PDB entry 7O1K | X-ray diffraction, 2.86 A resolution | chains A and C of the 4 polymer chains in the assembly

Chain A:
Molecule: 3-hydroxyacyl-CoA dehydrogenase
From: Mycobacterium tuberculosis H37Rv
Notes: EC 1.1.1.35
UniProt: O53872 (O53872_MYCTU); numbering as in UniProt (aligned over 1-720)
Sequence (736 residues; row label = number of the first residue in the row; numbers below 1 keep their minus sign (Met-15 is residue -15)):
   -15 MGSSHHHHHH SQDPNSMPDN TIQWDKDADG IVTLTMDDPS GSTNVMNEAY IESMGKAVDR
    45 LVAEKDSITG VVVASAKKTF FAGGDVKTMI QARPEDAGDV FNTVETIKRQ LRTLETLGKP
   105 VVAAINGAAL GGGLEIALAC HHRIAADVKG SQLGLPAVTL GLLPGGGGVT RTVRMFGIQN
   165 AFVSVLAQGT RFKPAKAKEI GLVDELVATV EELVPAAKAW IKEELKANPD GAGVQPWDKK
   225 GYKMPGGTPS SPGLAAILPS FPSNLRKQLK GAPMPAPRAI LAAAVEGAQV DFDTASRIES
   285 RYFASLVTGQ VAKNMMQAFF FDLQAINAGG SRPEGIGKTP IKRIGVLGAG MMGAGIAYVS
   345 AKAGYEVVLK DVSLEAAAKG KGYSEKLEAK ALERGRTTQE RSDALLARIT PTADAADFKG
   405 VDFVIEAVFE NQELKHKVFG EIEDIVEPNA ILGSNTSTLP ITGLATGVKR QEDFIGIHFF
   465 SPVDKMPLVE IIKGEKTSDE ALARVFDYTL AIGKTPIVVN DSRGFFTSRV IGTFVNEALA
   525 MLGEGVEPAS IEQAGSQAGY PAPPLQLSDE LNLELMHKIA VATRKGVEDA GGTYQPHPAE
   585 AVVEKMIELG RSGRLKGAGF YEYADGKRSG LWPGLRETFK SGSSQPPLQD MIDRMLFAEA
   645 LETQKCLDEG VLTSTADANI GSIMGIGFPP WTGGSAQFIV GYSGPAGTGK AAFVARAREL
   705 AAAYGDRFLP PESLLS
Unresolved in the structure: -15 to -13, -1 to 0, 720
Sequence notes: initiating methionine (-15); expression tag (-14 to 0); engineered mutation Ala141 (Glu in O53872)
Reported in the primary citation:
  - catalytic residues: Glu119, His462 (citing earlier work)

Chain C:
Molecule: Putative acyltransferase Rv0859
From: Mycobacterium tuberculosis H37Rv
Notes: EC 2.3.1.-
UniProt: O53871 (Y0859_MYCTU); residues 1-403 here = UniProt positions 1-403
Sequence (403 residues; each row starts with the number of its first residue):
     1 MSEEAFIYEA IRTPRGKQKN GSLHEVKPLS LVVGLIDELR KRHPDLDENL ISDVILGCVS
    61 PVGDQGGDIA RAAVLASGMP VTSGGVQLNR FAASGLEAVN TAAQKVRSGW DDLVLAGGVE
   121 SMSRVPMGSD GGAMGLDPAT NYDVMFVPQS IGADLIATIE GFSREDVDAY ALRSQQKAAE
   181 AWSGGYFAKS VVPVRDQNGL LILDHDEHMR PDTTKEGLAK LKPAFEGLAA LGGFDDVALQ
   241 KYHWVEKINH VHTGGNSSGI VDGAALVMIG SAAAGKLQGL TPRARIVATA TSGADPVIML
   301 TGPTPATRKV LDRAGLTVDD IDLFELNEAF ASVVLKFQKD LNIPDEKLNV NGGAIAMGHP
   361 LGATGAMILG TMVDELERRN ARRALITLCI GGGMGVATII ERV
Unresolved in the structure: 1
Sequence notes: engineered mutation Ala92 (Cys in O53871)
Reported in the primary citation:
  - catalytic residues: His359 (citing earlier work)

Chain A / chain C interface:
Contacting residue pairs (22; chain A residue first):
  Ala81(A) - Asn198(C)
  Gly82(A) - Leu200(C)
  Phe85(A) - Leu200(C)  hydrophobic
  Gln273(A) - Lys27(C)  hydrogen bond
  Gln273(A) - Asp64(C)  hydrogen bond
  Gln273(A) - Arg124(C)
  Val274(A) - His24(C)
  Val274(A) - Arg124(C)
  Thr278(A) - His24(C)
  Thr278(A) - Glu25(C)
  Arg281(A) - Glu25(C)  salt bridge
  Ile282(A) - Glu25(C)
  Arg285(A) - Glu25(C)  salt bridge
  Arg285(A) - Asp196(C)  salt bridge
  Arg285(A) - Gln197(C)
  Arg285(A) - Asn198(C)  hydrogen bond (backbone-side chain)
  Arg285(A) - Leu200(C)
  Arg285(A) - Ile202(C)
  Tyr286(A) - Gln197(C)
  Ala288(A) - Asn198(C)
  Ser289(A) - Gln197(C)
  Ser289(A) - Asn198(C)  hydrogen bond (backbone-side chain)
Also at the interface, not in a pair above, chain A (14 interface residues in all): Glu270, Asp275

Overview:
Chain A and chain C form an interface of 14 and 10 residues respectively; the contacts include 4 hydrogen
bonds and 3 salt bridges. Polar contacts include Arg281(A)-Glu25(C), Arg285(A)-Glu25(C) and
Arg285(A)-Asp196(C). The paper reports catalytic residues Glu119(A), His462(A) and His359(C).
Here chain A is 3-hydroxyacyl-CoA dehydrogenase and chain C is Putative acyltransferase Rv0859, both from
Mycobacterium tuberculosis H37Rv. Entry 7O1K (Structure of Mycobacterium tuberculosis beta-oxidation
trifunctional enzyme alpha-E141A, beta-C92A mutant) was determined by X-ray diffraction together with 7O1G,
7O1I, 7O1J, 7O1L, 7O1M, 7O4Q and 4 further entries from the same study.
